Entry 2VJC (X-ray diffraction, 2.30 A resolution); this record covers chains A and B.

== Chain A (and B) ==
Protein: Acetylcholinesterase
Organism: Torpedo californica
Notes: EC 3.1.1.7; chain B of this document is another copy of the same molecule, construct and numbering; everything in this record applies to it too
UniProtKB: P04058 (ACES_TORCA); residues 1-537 here correspond to UniProt positions 22-558 (UniProt number = residue number + 21)
Sequence (537 residues; each row starts with the number of its first residue):
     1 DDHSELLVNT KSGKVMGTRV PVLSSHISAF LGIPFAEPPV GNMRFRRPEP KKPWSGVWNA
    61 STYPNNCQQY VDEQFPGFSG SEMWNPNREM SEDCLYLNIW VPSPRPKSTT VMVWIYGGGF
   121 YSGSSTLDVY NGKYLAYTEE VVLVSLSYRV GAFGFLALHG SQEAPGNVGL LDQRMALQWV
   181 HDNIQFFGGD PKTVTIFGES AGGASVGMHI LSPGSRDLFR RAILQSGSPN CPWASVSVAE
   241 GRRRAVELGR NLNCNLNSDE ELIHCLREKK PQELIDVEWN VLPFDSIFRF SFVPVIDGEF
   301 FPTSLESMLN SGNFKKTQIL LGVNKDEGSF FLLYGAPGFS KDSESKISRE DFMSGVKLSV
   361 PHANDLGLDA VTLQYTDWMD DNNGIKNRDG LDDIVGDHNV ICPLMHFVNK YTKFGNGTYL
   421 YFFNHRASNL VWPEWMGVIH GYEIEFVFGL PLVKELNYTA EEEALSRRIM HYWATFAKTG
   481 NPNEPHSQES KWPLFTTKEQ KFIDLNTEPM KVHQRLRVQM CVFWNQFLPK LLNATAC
Unresolved in the structure: 1-3, 486-489, 536-537 (chain B: 1-3, 536-537)
Disulfide bonds: Cys-67/Cys-94, Cys-254/Cys-265, Cys-402/Cys-521
Glycans and other covalent adducts: N-acetylglucosamine (NAG) linked to Asn-59, Asn-416; (4R)-4-hydroxy-N,N,N-trimethylpentan-1-aminium (CCD) linked to Ser-200
Small-molecule neighbours:
  - CCD ((4R)-4-hydroxy-N,N,N-trimethylpentan-1-aminium): Trp-84, Gly-117, Gly-118, Gly-119, Glu-199, Ala-201, Trp-233, Phe-288, Phe-290, Phe-330, Phe-331, His-440, Gly-441
  - n,N,N-trimethyl-4-oxopentan-1-aminium (CHH): Tyr-70, Asp-72, Tyr-121, Trp-279, Phe-330, Tyr-334
UniProt features mapped onto this chain:
  - active site: Ser-200 (Acyl-ester intermediate), Glu-327 (Charge relay system), His-440 (Charge relay system)
  - glycosylation (N-linked (GlcNAc...) asparagine): Asn-59, Asn-416, Asn-457, Asn-533
From the paper describing this entry:
  - conformationally variable residues (order/disorder transition): Phe-330

== How chain A and chain B interact ==
Residue-residue contacts (34; chain A residue first):
  Leu-366(A) / Phe-527(B)
  Leu-366(A) / Lys-530(B)
  Leu-366(A) / Leu-531(B)
  Asp-369(A) / Lys-530(B)  salt bridge
  Ala-370(A) / Phe-527(B)
  Leu-373(A) / Gln-519(B)
  Leu-373(A) / Phe-527(B)  hydrophobic
  Thr-376(A) / Gln-519(B)  hydrogen bond (backbone-side chain)
  Asp-377(A) / Gln-519(B)
  Trp-378(A) / Arg-515(B)  hydrogen bond (backbone-side chain)
  Trp-378(A) / Val-518(B)
  Trp-378(A) / Gln-519(B)  hydrogen bond (backbone-side chain)
  Trp-378(A) / Val-522(B)  hydrophobic
  Met-379(A) / Val-518(B)  hydrophobic
  Asp-381(A) / Arg-515(B)  salt bridge
  Arg-515(A) / Trp-378(B)  hydrogen bond (side chain-backbone)
  Arg-515(A) / Asp-381(B)  salt bridge
  Val-518(A) / Trp-378(B)
  Val-518(A) / Met-379(B)  hydrophobic
  Gln-519(A) / Leu-373(B)
  Gln-519(A) / Thr-376(B)  hydrogen bond (side chain-backbone)
  Gln-519(A) / Asp-377(B)
  Gln-519(A) / Trp-378(B)  hydrogen bond (side chain-backbone)
  Val-522(A) / Leu-373(B)  hydrophobic
  Val-522(A) / Trp-378(B)
  Phe-527(A) / Leu-366(B)
  Phe-527(A) / Ala-370(B)  hydrophobic
  Phe-527(A) / Leu-373(B)  hydrophobic
  Phe-527(A) / Leu-531(B)  hydrophobic
  Lys-530(A) / Asp-365(B)  salt bridge
  Lys-530(A) / Asp-369(B)  salt bridge
  Leu-531(A) / Leu-366(B)  hydrophobic
  Ala-534(A) / Thr-535(B)
  Thr-535(A) / Ala-534(B)
Also at the interface, not in a pair above, chain A (19 interface residues in all): Phe-523
Also at the interface, not in a pair above, chain B (20 interface residues in all): Phe-523

== Overview ==
The interface between chain A and chain B involves 19 residues on one side and 20 on the other; the contacts
include 6 hydrogen bonds and 5 salt bridges. Among the polar pairs are Asp-369(A)/Lys-530(B),
Asp-381(A)/Arg-515(B) and Lys-530(A)/Asp-365(B). Ligands of chain A: n,N,N-trimethyl-4-oxopentan-1-aminium.
Compound CCD is covalently linked to Ser-200(A). The paper reports conformational variability at Phe-330(A).
Both chains are Acetylcholinesterase (Torpedo californica). Entry 2VJC (Torpedo Californica
Acetylcholinesterase In Complex With A Non Hydrolysable Substrate Analogue, 4-Oxo-N,N,N-
Trimethylpentanaminium - Orthorhombic space ...) was determined by X-ray diffraction together with 2VJA, 2VJB,
2VJD, 2VT6 and 2VT7 from the same study.
